Entry 6KBN (X-ray diffraction, 3.20 A resolution); this record covers chains A and C of the 4 polymer chains in the assembly.

Chain A (and C):
Molecule: Vacuolar protein 8
Source organism: Saccharomyces cerevisiae
Notes: engineered mutation(s): residues 19-33 deletion; chain C of this document is another copy of the same molecule, construct and numbering; everything in this record applies to it too
UniProtKB: P39968 (VAC8_YEAST); aligned to UniProt positions 1-563 over residues 16-578 (the alignment contains insertions or deletions, so no single offset holds)
Amino-acid sequence (563 residues; each row starts with the number of its first residue):
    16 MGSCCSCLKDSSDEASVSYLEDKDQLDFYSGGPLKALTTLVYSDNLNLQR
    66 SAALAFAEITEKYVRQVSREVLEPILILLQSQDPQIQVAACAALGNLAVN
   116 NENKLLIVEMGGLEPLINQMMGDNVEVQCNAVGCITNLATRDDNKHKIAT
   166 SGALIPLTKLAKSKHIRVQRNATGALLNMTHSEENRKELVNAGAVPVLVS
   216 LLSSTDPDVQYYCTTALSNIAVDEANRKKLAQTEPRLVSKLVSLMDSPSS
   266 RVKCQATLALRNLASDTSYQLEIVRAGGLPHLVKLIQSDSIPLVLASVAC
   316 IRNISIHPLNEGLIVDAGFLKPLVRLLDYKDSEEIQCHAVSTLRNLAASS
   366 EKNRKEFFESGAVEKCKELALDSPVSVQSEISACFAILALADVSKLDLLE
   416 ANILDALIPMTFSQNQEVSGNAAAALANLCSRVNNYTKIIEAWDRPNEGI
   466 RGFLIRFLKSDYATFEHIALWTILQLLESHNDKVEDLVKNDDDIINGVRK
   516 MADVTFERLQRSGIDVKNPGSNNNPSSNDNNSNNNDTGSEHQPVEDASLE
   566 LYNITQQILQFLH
Disordered / not traced: 16-46, 529-560, 577-578 (chain C: 16-47, 533-559)
UniProt features mapped onto this chain:
  - modified residue (Phosphoserine): S26, S31
  - lipidation: G17 (N-myristoyl glycine), C19 (S-palmitoyl cysteine), C20 (S-palmitoyl cysteine), C22 (S-palmitoyl cysteine)
Reported in the primary citation:
  - self-association interface (contacts with another copy of this molecule); pairs are residue here / residue on that copy: A51-L55 (hydrophobic contact), N62-E73, S66-S66, A51, L52, L55, L63, S66, A70
  - mutagenesis - A51R, L55R: decreased localization to Cvt pathway of Ape1

Interface between chain A and chain C:
Residue-residue contacts (13):
  P48(A) - L63(C)  hydrophobic
  A51(A) - A51(C)
  A51(A) - T54(C)
  A51(A) - L55(C)  hydrophobic
  L52(A) - L55(C)  hydrophobic
  T54(A) - A51(C)
  L55(A) - L52(C)  hydrophobic
  N62(A) - E73(C)
  L63(A) - A70(C)  hydrophobic
  S66(A) - S66(C)  hydrogen bond (side chain-backbone)
  A70(A) - S66(C)
  E73(A) - N62(C)
  I74(A) - L63(C)  hydrophobic
Interface residues without a listed pair, chain A (12 interface residues in all): K50
Interface residues without a listed pair, chain C (12 interface residues in all): A67, L69, I74
The authors on this interface:
  - hot spots on chain A (mutagenesis) - A51R: abolished binding to tNvj1 or tAtg13
  - hot spots on chain A (mutagenesis) - L55R, N62R: decreased binding to tAtg13
  - hot spots on chain A (mutagenesis) - N62R: unchanged binding to tNvj1

Summary:
The chain A/chain C interface involves 12 residues from each chain; the contacts include 1 hydrogen bond. Its
one hydrogen-bonded contact is S66(A)-S66(C). From the paper: A51R and L55R of chain A reduce localization to
Cvt pathway of Ape1; a self-association interface involving A51(A), L52(A) and L55(A) among others.
Chain A and chain C are both Vacuolar protein 8 (Saccharomyces cerevisiae); the structure, Crystal structure
of Vac8 (del 19-33) bound to Atg13, was determined by X-ray diffraction (same publication as 6KBM).
